PDB entry 8YKX | electron microscopy, 2.69 A resolution | chains R and A of the 5 polymer chains in the assembly

# Chain R
Protein: Succinate receptor 1
From: Homo sapiens
Reference sequence: Q9BXA5 (SUCR1_HUMAN); residue numbers follow UniProt; this construct covers 1-334
Chain sequence (334 residues; numbered 1 to 334; the number before each row is that of its first residue):
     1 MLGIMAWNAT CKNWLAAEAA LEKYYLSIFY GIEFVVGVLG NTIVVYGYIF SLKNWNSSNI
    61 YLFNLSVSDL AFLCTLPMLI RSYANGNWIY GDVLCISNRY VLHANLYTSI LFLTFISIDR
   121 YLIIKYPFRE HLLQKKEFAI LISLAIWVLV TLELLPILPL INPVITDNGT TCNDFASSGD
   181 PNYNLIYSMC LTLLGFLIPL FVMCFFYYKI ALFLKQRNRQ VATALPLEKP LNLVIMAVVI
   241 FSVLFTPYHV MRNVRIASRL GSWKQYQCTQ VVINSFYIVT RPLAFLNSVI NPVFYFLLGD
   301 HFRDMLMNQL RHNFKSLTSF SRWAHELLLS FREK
Not modelled in the structure: 1-10, 50-54, 165-170, 262-268, 310-334
Ligand contacts: maleic acid (MAE): Leu26, Tyr30, Leu79, Tyr83, Arg99, Leu102, His103, Asp174, Phe175, Tyr277, Arg281, Phe285
Curated features (UniProtKB/Swiss-Prot):
  - glycosylation (N-linked (GlcNAc...) asparagine): Asn8, Asn168
  - mutagenesis: Arg99 (R99A: Abolishes activation by succinate), His103 (H103A: Abolishes activation by succinate), Tyr107 (Y107F: No effect on receptor function), His249 (H249A: No effect on receptor function), Arg252 (R252A: Abolishes activation by succinate), Arg255 (R255A: No effect on receptor function), Arg281 (R281A: Abolishes activation by succinate)
From the paper describing this entry:
  - binding site for maleic acid: Tyr30, Leu79, Tyr83, Arg99, Leu102, His103, Arg281, Phe285
  - mutagenesis - Y30A, L79A, Y83A, R99A, R281A: decreased signaling in response to maleic acid

# Chain A
Protein: Guanine nucleotide-binding protein G(i) subunit alpha-1
From: Homo sapiens
Reference sequence: P63096 (GNAI1_HUMAN); numbering as in UniProt (aligned over 1-354)
Chain sequence (354 residues; numbered 1 to 354; the number before each row is that of its first residue):
     1 MGCTLSAEDK AAVERSKMID RNLREDGEKA AREVKLLLLG AGESGKNTIV KQMKIIHEAG
    61 YSEEECKQYK AVVYSNTIQS IIAIIRAMGR LKIDFGDSAR ADDARQLFVL AGAAEEGFMT
   121 AELAGVIKRL WKDSGVQACF NRSREYQLND SAAYYLNDLD RIAQPNYIPT QQDVLRTRVK
   181 TTGIVETHFT FKDLHFKMFD VGAQRSERKK WIHCFEGVTA IIFCVALSDY DLVLAEDEEM
   241 NRMHASMKLF DSICNNKWFT DTSIILFLNK KDLFEEKIKK SPLTICYPEY AGSNTYEEAA
   301 AYIQCQFEDL NKRKDTKEIY THFTCSTDTK NVQFVFDAVT DVIIKNNLKD CGLF
Not modelled in the structure: 1-3, 54-181, 235-240, 325-328
Construct notes: engineered mutation Asn47 (Ser in P63096), Ala203 (Gly in P63096), Ala245 (Glu in P63096), Ser326 (Ala in P63096)
Curated features (UniProtKB/Swiss-Prot):
  - region: Lys35 to Lys46, Thr48 (G1 motif), Asp173 to Thr181 (G2 motif), Phe196 to Gly202, Gln204, Arg205 (G3 motif), Ile265 to Asp272 (G4 motif), Thr324, Cys325, Thr327 to Thr329 (G5 motif)
  - binding site (GTP): Glu43 to Lys46, Thr48, Ser151, Leu175 to Thr181, Asp200 to Gly202, Gln204, Asn269 to Asp272
  - binding site (Mg(2+)): Thr181
  - modified residue: Arg178 (ADP-ribosylarginine), Gln204 (Deamidated glutamine), Cys351 (ADP-ribosylcysteine)
  - lipidation: Gly2 (N-myristoyl glycine), Cys3 (S-palmitoyl cysteine)
  - natural variant: Gly40 (G40C: In NEDHISB; G40R: In NEDHISB), Gly45 (G45D: In NEDHISB), Thr48 (T48I: In NEDHISB; T48K: In NEDHISB), Gln52 (Q52P: In NEDHISB), Ser75 (deletion: In NEDHISB; uncertain significance), Gln172 (deletion: In NEDHISB), Asp173 (D173V: In NEDHISB), Glu186 to Phe189 (deletion: In NEDHISB; uncertain significance), Cys224 (C224Y: In NEDHISB), Lys270 (K270N: In NEDHISB; K270R: In NEDHISB), Asp272 (D272G: In NEDHISB), Val332 (V332E: In NEDHISB; uncertain significance)
  - mutagenesis: Gly42 (G42R: Abolishes switch to an activated conformation and dissociation from beta and gamma subunits upon GTP binding. Abolishes interaction with RGS family members), Glu116 (E116L: Enhances interaction (inactive GDP-bound) with RGS14), Gln147 (Q147L: Enhances interaction (inactive GDP-bound) with RGS14)

# How chain R and chain A interact
Residue-residue contacts (28):
  Ser58(R) - Cys351(A)
  Arg120(R) - Cys351(A)  hydrogen bond (side chain-backbone)
  Arg120(R) - Leu353(A)
  Ile123(R) - Asn347(A)  hydrogen bond (backbone-side chain)
  Pro127(R) - Ile343(A)  hydrophobic
  Pro127(R) - Asn347(A)  hydrogen bond (backbone-side chain)
  Phe128(R) - Ala31(A)
  Phe128(R) - Arg32(A)
  Phe128(R) - Leu194(A)  hydrophobic
  Glu130(R) - Arg32(A)
  Phe213(R) - Ile344(A)  hydrophobic
  Arg217(R) - Ile344(A)
  Val221(R) - Tyr320(A)  hydrophobic
  Val221(R) - Phe334(A)  hydrophobic
  Ala224(R) - Glu318(A)
  Ala224(R) - Lys345(A)
  Leu225(R) - Glu318(A)  hydrogen bond (backbone-side chain)
  Leu225(R) - Lys345(A)
  Pro230(R) - Leu348(A)  hydrophobic
  Pro230(R) - Leu353(A)
  Pro230(R) - Phe354(A)  hydrophobic
  Leu233(R) - Leu353(A)  hydrophobic
  Val234(R) - Leu353(A)  hydrophobic
  Gly299(R) - Gly352(A)
  His301(R) - Lys349(A)
  His301(R) - Phe354(A)
  Phe302(R) - Asp350(A)
  Phe302(R) - Gly352(A)
Interface residues without a listed pair, chain R (25 interface residues in all): Ile124, Leu214, Gln220, Thr223, Pro226, Leu227, Lys229, Asp300
Interface residues without a listed pair, chain A (22 interface residues in all): Val34, Ile319, Asp337, Thr340, Asp341

# In short
The interface between chain R and chain A involves 25 residues on one side and 22 on the other; the contacts
include 4 hydrogen bonds. Among the polar pairs are Arg120(R)-Cys351(A), Ile123(R)-Asn347(A) and
Pro127(R)-Asn347(A). From the paper: a binding site for maleic acid at Tyr30(R), Leu79(R) and Tyr83(R) among
others; Y30A, L79A and Y83A of chain R, among others, reduce signaling in response to maleic acid; 5
substitutions were tested in all.
Chain R is Succinate receptor 1 and chain A is Guanine nucleotide-binding protein G(i) subunit alpha-1, both
from Homo sapiens; the structure, Cryo-EM structure of succinate receptor SUCR1 bound to maleic acid, was
determined by electron microscopy, deposited together with 8YKV and 8YKW.
